PDB entry 9CAQ | electron microscopy, 3.20 A resolution | chains 7 and S of the 14 polymer chains in the assembly

# Chain 7
Protein: DNA replication licensing factor MCM7
From: Homo sapiens
Notes: EC 3.6.4.12
Reference sequence: P33993 (MCM7_HUMAN); residue numbers follow UniProt; this construct covers 1-719
Sequence (722 residues; each row starts with the number of its first residue; numbers below 1 keep their minus sign (Ser-2 is residue -2)):
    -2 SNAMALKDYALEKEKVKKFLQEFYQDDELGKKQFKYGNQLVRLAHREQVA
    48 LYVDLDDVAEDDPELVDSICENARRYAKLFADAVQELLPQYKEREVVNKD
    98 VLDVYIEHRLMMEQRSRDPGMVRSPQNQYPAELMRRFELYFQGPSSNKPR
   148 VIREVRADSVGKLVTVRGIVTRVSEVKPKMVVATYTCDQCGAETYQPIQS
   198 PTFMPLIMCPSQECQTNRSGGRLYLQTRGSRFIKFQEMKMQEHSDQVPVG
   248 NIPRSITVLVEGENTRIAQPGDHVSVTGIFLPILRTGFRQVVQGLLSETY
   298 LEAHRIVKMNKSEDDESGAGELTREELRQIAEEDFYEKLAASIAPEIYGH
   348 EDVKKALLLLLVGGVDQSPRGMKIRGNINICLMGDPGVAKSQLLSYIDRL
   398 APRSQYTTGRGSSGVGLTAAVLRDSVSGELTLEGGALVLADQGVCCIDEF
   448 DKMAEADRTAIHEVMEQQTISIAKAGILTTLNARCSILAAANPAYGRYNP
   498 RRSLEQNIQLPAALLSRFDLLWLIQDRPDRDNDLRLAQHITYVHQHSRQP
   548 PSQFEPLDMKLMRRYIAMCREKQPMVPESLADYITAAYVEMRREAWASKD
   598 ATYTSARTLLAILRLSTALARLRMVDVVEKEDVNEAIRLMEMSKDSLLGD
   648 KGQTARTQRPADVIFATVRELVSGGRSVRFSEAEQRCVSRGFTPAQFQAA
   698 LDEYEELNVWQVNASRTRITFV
Disordered / not traced: -2 to 2, 23-28, 311-328, 420-426, 491-508, 595-599, 644-719
Construct notes: expression tag (-2 to 0)
Bound ions: Zn2+: Cys184, Cys187, Cys206, Ser208, Cys211; Mg2+: Ser388 (together with ADP)
Small-molecule neighbours: ADP: Glu343, Ile344, Tyr345, His347, Gly384, Val385, Ala386, Lys387, Ser388, Gln389, Asp445, Glu446, Leu533, Ile537
UniProt features mapped onto this chain:
  - motif: Ser513 to Asp516 (Arginine finger)
  - binding site (ATP): Tyr345, Gly384, Ala386, Lys387, Ser388, Asn489, Arg514, Arg604
  - modified residue: Ala2 (N-acetylalanine), Ser121 (Phosphoserine), Ser314 (Phosphoserine), Ser365 (Phosphoserine), Ser500 (Phosphoserine), Ser678 (Phosphoserine)
  - cross-link (Glycyl lysine isopeptide (Lys-Gly)): Lys15 (interchain with G-Cter in SUMO2), Lys28 (interchain with G-Cter in SUMO2)

# Chain S
Molecule: 44-nt DNA strand
Sequence (44 nucleotides; each row starts with the number of its first residue; numbers below 1 keep their minus sign (DA-45 is residue -45)):
   -45 AAAAAAAAAAAAAAAAAAAAATTTTTTTTTTTTTTTTTTTTTTT

# How chain 7 and chain S interact
Contacting residue pairs - 11 pairs, chain 7 then chain S:
  Gly284(7) with DT-18(S), sugar contact
  Arg286(7) with DT-18(S), sugar contact; DT-17(S), phosphate contact
  Arg407(7) with DT-6(S), salt bridge to the phosphate
  Ser410(7) with DT-7(S), hydrogen bond to the phosphate
  Gly411(7) with DT-8(S), phosphate contact
  Val412(7) with DT-8(S), phosphate contact
  Lys471(7) with DT-9(S), phosphate contact; DT-8(S), phosphate contact
  Ala472(7) with DT-10(S), phosphate contact; DT-9(S), hydrogen bond to the phosphate
Also at the interface, not in a pair above, chain 7 (9 interface residues in all): Phe285
Also at the interface, not in a pair above, chain S (8 interface residues in all): DT-19

# In short
9 residues of chain 7 face 8 of chain S across their interface, with 2 hydrogen bonds and 1 salt bridge. Polar
contacts include Ser410(7)-DT-7(S), Ala472(7)-DT-9(S) and Arg407(7)-DT-6(S). Bound to chain 7: ADP. Curated
annotation (UniProt) lists 8 ATP-binding residues on chain 7.
Here chain 7 is DNA replication licensing factor MCM7 (Homo sapiens) and chain S is a 44-nt DNA strand. Entry
9CAQ (Cryo-EM structure of a human MCM2-7 double hexamer formed from independently loaded MCM2-7 single
hexamers) was determined by electron microscopy, deposited together with 8W0E, 8W0F, 8W0G and 8W0I.
